Entry 2DBV (X-ray diffraction, 2.20 A resolution); this record covers chains P and R of the 4 polymer chains in the assembly.

# Chain P (and R)
Protein: Glyceraldehyde-3-phosphate dehydrogenase
Organism: Geobacillus stearothermophilus
Notes: EC 1.2.1.12; chain R of this document is another copy of the same molecule, construct and numbering; everything in this record applies to it too
UniProt: P00362 (G3P_BACST); the construct lacks a stretch of the UniProt sequence and is renumbered around it, so the offset changes along the chain: 0-34 = UniProt 1-35; 36-122 = UniProt 36-122; 123-138 = UniProt 124-139; 139-188 = UniProt 141-190; 1 more segments
Chain sequence (334 residues; numbered 0 to 333 plus 2 insertion-coded residues; 2 numbers in that range are skipped by the numbering (no residue carries them; nothing is unmodelled there); the number before each row is that of its first residue; numbering starts at 0):
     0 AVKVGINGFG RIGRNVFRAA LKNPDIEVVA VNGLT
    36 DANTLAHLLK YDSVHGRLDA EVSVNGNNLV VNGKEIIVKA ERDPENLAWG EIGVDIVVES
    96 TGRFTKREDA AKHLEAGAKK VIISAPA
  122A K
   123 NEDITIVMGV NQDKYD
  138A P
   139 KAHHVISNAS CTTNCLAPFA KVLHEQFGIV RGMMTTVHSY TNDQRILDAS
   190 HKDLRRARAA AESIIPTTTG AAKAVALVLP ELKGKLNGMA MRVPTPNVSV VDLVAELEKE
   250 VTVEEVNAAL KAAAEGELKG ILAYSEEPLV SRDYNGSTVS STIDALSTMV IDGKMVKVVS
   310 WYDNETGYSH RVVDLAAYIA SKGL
Sequence notes: engineered mutation Gly32 (Asp33 in P00362), Ala187 (Leu189 in P00362), Ser188 (Pro190 in P00362)
Residues lining bound ligands: NADPH (NDP; NADPH dihydro-nicotinamide-adenine-dinucleotide phosphate): Asn6, Gly7, Phe8, Gly9, Arg10, Ile11, Asn31, Gly32, Leu33, Glu76, Arg77, Ser95, Thr96, Gly97, Arg98, Phe99, Ser119, Ala120, Cys149, Thr179, Asn180, Asn313, Glu314, Tyr317

# Interface between chain P and chain R
Contacting residue pairs (15):
  His42(P) - Pro277(R)
  His42(P) - Leu278(R)
  Tyr46(P) - Glu276(R)  hydrogen bond
  Tyr46(P) - Leu278(R)  hydrophobic
  Tyr46(P) - Asp282(R)
  Ser48(P) - Arg281(R)
  Arg52(P) - Asp282(R)  hydrogen bond (side chain-backbone)
  Glu276(P) - Lys45(R)  salt bridge
  Glu276(P) - Tyr46(R)
  Pro277(P) - His42(R)
  Leu278(P) - Tyr46(R)  hydrophobic
  Leu278(P) - Arg52(R)
  Arg281(P) - Ser48(R)
  Asp282(P) - Tyr46(R)
  Asp282(P) - Arg52(R)  hydrogen bond (backbone-side chain)
Other interface residues (no listed pair), chain P (11 interface residues in all): Lys45, Val279
Other interface residues (no listed pair), chain R (12 interface residues in all): Asp47, Val279

# Overview
Chain P and chain R form an interface of 11 and 12 residues respectively; the contacts include 3 hydrogen
bonds and 1 salt bridge. Among the polar pairs are Glu276(P)-Lys45(R), Tyr46(P)-Glu276(R) and
Arg52(P)-Asp282(R). Chain P binds NADPH.
Both chains are Glyceraldehyde-3-phosphate dehydrogenase (Geobacillus stearothermophilus). Entry 2DBV
(Glyceraldehyde-3-phosphate dehydrogenase mutant with asp 32 replaced by gly, leu 187 replaced by ala, and pro
...) was determined by X-ray diffraction, deposited together with 1DBV, 3DBV and 4DBV.
